Entry 4U5B (X-ray diffraction, 3.50 A resolution); this record covers chains A and B of the 6 polymer chains in the assembly.

# Chain A (and B)
Protein: Glutamate receptor 2
From: Rattus norvegicus
Notes: chain B of this document is another copy of the same molecule, construct and numbering; everything in this record applies to it too
UniProt: P19491 (GRIA2_RAT); aligned to UniProt positions 25-838 over residues 6-824 (the alignment contains insertions or deletions, so no single offset holds)
Sequence (814 residues; numbered 6 to 824; 5 numbers in that range are skipped by the numbering (no residue carries them; nothing is unmodelled there); the number before each row is that of its first residue):
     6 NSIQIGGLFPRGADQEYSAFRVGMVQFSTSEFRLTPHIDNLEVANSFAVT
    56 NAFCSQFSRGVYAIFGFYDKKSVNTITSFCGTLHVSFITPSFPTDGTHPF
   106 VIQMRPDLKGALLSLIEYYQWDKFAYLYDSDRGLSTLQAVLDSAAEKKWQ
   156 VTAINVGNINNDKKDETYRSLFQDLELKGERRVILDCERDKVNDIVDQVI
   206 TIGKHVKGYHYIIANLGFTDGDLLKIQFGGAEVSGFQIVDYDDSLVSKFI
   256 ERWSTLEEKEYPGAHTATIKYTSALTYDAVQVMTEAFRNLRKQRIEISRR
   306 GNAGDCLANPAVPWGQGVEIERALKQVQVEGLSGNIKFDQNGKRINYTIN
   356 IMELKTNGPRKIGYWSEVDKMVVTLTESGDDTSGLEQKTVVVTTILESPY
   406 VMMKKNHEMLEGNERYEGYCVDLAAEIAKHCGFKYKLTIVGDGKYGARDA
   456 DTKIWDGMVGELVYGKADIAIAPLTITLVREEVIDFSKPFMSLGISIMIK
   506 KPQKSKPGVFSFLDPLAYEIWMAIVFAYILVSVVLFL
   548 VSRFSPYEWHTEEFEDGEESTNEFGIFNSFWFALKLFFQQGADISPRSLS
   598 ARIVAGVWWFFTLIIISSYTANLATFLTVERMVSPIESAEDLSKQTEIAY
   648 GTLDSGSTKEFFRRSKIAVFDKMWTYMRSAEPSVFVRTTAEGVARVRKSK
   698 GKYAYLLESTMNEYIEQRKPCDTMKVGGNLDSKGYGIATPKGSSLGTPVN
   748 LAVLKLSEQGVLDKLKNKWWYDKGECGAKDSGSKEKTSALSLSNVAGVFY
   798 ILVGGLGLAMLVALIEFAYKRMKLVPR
Disordered / not traced: 383-390, 548-596, 776-784, 815-824 (chain B: 386-389, 548-596, 775-782, 815-824)
Cystine bridges: Cys59-Cys311, Cys718-Cys773
Covalent attachments: N-acetylglucosamine (NAG) linked to Asn351
Sequence notes: engineered mutation Gly184 (Lys203 in P19491), Glu237 (Asn256 in P19491), Asp385 (Asn406 in P19491), Gln392 (Asn413 in P19491), Asp461 (Asn482 in P19491), Ala528 (Cys549 in P19491), Leu535 (Gly556 in P19491), Glu565 (Ser586 in P19491), Phe577 (Leu598 in P19491), Ala580 (Ser601 in P19491), Lys582 (Gly603 in P19491), Leu583 (Ala604 in P19491), Phe585 (Met606 in P19491), Ala589 (Cys610 in P19491), Ala598 (Gly619 in P19491), Ala602 (Gly623 in P19491), Thr622 (Ala643 in P19491), Ala815 (Cys836 in P19491), Arg818 (Ser839 in P19491), Met819 (Arg840 in P19491), Lys820 (Ala841 in P19491), Leu821 (Glu842 in P19491), Val822 (Ala843 in P19491), Pro823 (Lys844 in P19491)
Residues lining bound ligands:
  - FWF (N,N'-[biphenyl-4,4'-diyldi(2R)propane-2,1-diyl]dipropane-2-sulfonamide): Ile481, Lys493, Pro494, Phe495, Met496, Ser497, Ser729, Lys730, Gly731, Val750, Leu751, Ser754
  - 3-(carboxymethyl)-4-isopropenylproline (KAI): Glu402, Tyr450, Pro478, Leu479, Thr480, Arg485, Leu650, Ser652, Gly653, Ser654, Thr655, Thr686, Glu705, Met708, Tyr732
Swiss-Prot annotation at these positions:
  - binding site (L-glutamate): Thr482
  - glycosylation: Asn351 (N-linked (GlcNAc...) asparagine)
Reported in the primary citation:
  - contacts within the chain: Ile633-Leu639 (hydrophobic contact), Ile633-Ile645 (hydrophobic contact)
  - mutagenesis - I633A, I633E: decreased signaling
  - mutagenesis - I633A, I633E: unchanged expression

# Chain A / chain B interface
Contacting residue pairs - 83 pairs, chain A then chain B:
  Asn50(A) - Ser83(B)  hydrogen bond
  Ser51(A) - Asn79(B)
  Ser51(A) - Ser83(B)  hydrogen bond (backbone-side chain)
  Phe52(A) - Ser83(B)  hydrogen bond (backbone-side chain)
  Phe52(A) - Phe84(B)  hydrophobic
  Phe52(A) - Thr87(B)
  Phe52(A) - Leu88(B)  hydrophobic
  Phe52(A) - Cys311(B)
  Thr55(A) - Phe84(B)
  Thr55(A) - Leu312(B)
  Asn56(A) - Leu312(B)  hydrogen bond (side chain-backbone)
  Cys59(A) - Leu312(B)  hydrophobic
  Lys76(A) - Asn79(B)
  Asn79(A) - Ser51(B)
  Asn79(A) - Lys76(B)
  Thr80(A) - Thr80(B)  hydrogen bond
  Ser83(A) - Asn50(B)  hydrogen bond
  Ser83(A) - Ser51(B)  hydrogen bond (side chain-backbone)
  Ser83(A) - Phe52(B)  hydrogen bond (side chain-backbone)
  Phe84(A) - Phe52(B)  hydrophobic
  Phe84(A) - Thr55(B)
  Thr87(A) - Phe52(B)
  Tyr133(A) - Gln143(B)  hydrogen bond
  Leu139(A) - Leu139(B)  hydrophobic
  Leu139(A) - Gln143(B)
  Gln143(A) - Ser135(B)
  Gln143(A) - Leu139(B)
  Gln143(A) - Asn160(B)
  Leu146(A) - Leu146(B)  hydrophobic
  Leu146(A) - Ala158(B)  hydrophobic
  Asp147(A) - Tyr133(B)
  Asp147(A) - Ala158(B)
  Ala150(A) - Thr157(B)
  Gln155(A) - Gln155(B)
  Thr157(A) - Ala150(B)
  Ala158(A) - Leu146(B)  hydrophobic
  Ala158(A) - Asp147(B)
  Asn160(A) - Gln143(B)  hydrogen bond
  Asn160(A) - Asp147(B)
  Asn163(A) - Asp100(B)
  Asp310(A) - Asp310(B)
  Cys311(A) - Phe52(B)
  Leu312(A) - Thr55(B)
  Leu312(A) - Asn56(B)  hydrogen bond (backbone-side chain)
  Leu312(A) - Cys59(B)  hydrophobic
  Asn314(A) - Asn56(B)  hydrogen bond
  Ala316(A) - Phe52(B)  hydrophobic
  Asp519(A) - Leu787(B)
  Pro520(A) - Leu787(B)
  Leu521(A) - Leu787(B)
  Ala522(A) - Leu787(B)
  Glu524(A) - Leu789(B)
  Ile525(A) - Leu787(B)  hydrophobic
  Ile525(A) - Ser788(B)
  Ala528(A) - Phe796(B)
  Ile529(A) - Phe796(B)
  Ala532(A) - Phe796(B)  hydrophobic
  Ala532(A) - Leu799(B)  hydrophobic
  Leu535(A) - Leu803(B)  hydrophobic
  Val536(A) - Leu799(B)  hydrophobic
  Val536(A) - Leu803(B)  hydrophobic
  Val539(A) - Leu803(B)  hydrophobic
  Val539(A) - Ala806(B)  hydrophobic
  Ser597(A) - Val809(B)
  Ser597(A) - Glu813(B)
  Ile600(A) - Leu805(B)  hydrophobic
  Val601(A) - Leu803(B)  hydrophobic
  Val601(A) - Ala806(B)  hydrophobic
  Val604(A) - Leu799(B)  hydrophobic
  Phe608(A) - Val795(B)  hydrophobic
  Phe608(A) - Phe796(B)  hydrophobic
  Leu610(A) - Ile613(B)  hydrophobic
  Ile611(A) - Val795(B)  hydrophobic
  Ser614(A) - Tyr616(B)
  Ser614(A) - Thr617(B)
  Ser615(A) - Leu620(B)
  Ala618(A) - Thr617(B)
  Ala618(A) - Leu620(B)  hydrophobic
  Ala618(A) - Ala621(B)
  Asn619(A) - Ala786(B)
  Thr622(A) - Ala621(B)
  Val626(A) - Ser785(B)
  Thr643(A) - Asp769(B)
Other interface residues (no listed pair), chain A (63 interface residues in all): Lys75, Leu88, Ile159, Leu542, Trp605, Ile612, Thr617, Ala621, Phe623
Other interface residues (no listed pair), chain B (54 interface residues in all): Leu142, Ala313, Ile798, Val800, Gly802, Met807, Ala810

# Summary
63 residues of chain A face 54 of chain B across their interface; the contacts include 12 hydrogen bonds.
Among the polar pairs are Asn50(A)-Ser83(B), Ser51(A)-Ser83(B) and Phe52(A)-Ser83(B). Bound to chain A:
3-(carboxymethyl)-4-isopropenylproline and compound FWF. The paper reports that I633A and I633E of chain A
reduce signaling; contacts within the chain involving Ile633(A), Leu639(A) and Ile645(A).
Chain A and chain B are both Glutamate receptor 2 (Rattus norvegicus); the structure, Crystal structure of
GluA2 A622T, con-ikot-ikot snail toxin, partial agonist KA and postitive modulator (R,R)-2b complex, was
determined by X-ray diffraction (same publication as 4U5C, 4U5D, 4U5E and 4U5F).
